Entry 1M19 (X-ray diffraction, 2.30 A resolution); this record covers chains I and B of the 10 polymer chains in the assembly.

== Chain I ==
Molecule: Palindromic 146 Base Pair DNA Fragment
Sequence (146 nucleotides; numbered 1 to 146; the number before each row is that of its first residue):
     1 ATCAATATCCACCTGCAGATTCTACCAAAAGTGTATTTGGAAACTGCTCC
    51 ATCAAAAGGCATGTTCAGCGGAATTCCGCTGAACATGCCTTTTGATGGAG
   101 CAGTTTCCAAATACACTTTTGGTAGAATCTGCAGGTGGATATTGAT
Small-molecule neighbours:
  - gamma-amino-butanoic acid / beta-alanine / 3-amino-(dimethylpropylamine) / IMT / 4-amino-(1-methylpyrrole)-2-carboxylic acid, molecule 1: DG31, DT32, DG33, DT34, DA35, DT36
  - gamma-amino-butanoic acid / beta-alanine / 3-amino-(dimethylpropylamine) / IMT / 4-amino-(1-methylpyrrole)-2-carboxylic acid, molecule 2: DG40, DA41, DA42, DA43, DC44, DT45, DG46, DC47, DT48
  - gamma-amino-butanoic acid / beta-alanine / 3-amino-(dimethylpropylamine) / IMT / 4-amino-(1-methylpyrrole)-2-carboxylic acid, molecule 3: DC69, DG70, DG71, DA72, DA73, DT74, DT75, DC76
  - gamma-amino-butanoic acid / beta-alanine / 3-amino-(dimethylpropylamine) / IMT / 4-amino-(1-methylpyrrole)-2-carboxylic acid, molecule 4: DC101, DA102, DG103, DT104, DT105, DT106, DC107, DC108
  - gamma-amino-butanoic acid / beta-alanine / 3-amino-(dimethylpropylamine) / IMT / 4-amino-(1-methylpyrrole)-2-carboxylic acid, molecule 5: DA111, DT112, DA113, DC114, DA115, DC116, DT117, DT118, DT119

== Chain B ==
Name: Histone H4
Organism: Xenopus laevis
Reference sequence: A0A8J1LTD2 (A0A8J1LTD2_XENLA); residues 1-102 here correspond to UniProt positions 15-116 (UniProt number = residue number + 14)
Amino-acid sequence (102 residues; each row starts with the number of its first residue):
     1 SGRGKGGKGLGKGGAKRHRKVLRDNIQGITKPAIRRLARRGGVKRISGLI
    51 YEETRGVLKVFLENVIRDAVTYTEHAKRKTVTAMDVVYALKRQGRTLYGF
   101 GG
Disordered / not traced: 1-23

== Chain I / chain B interface ==
Residue-residue contacts (6; chain I residue first):
  DC60(I) with Thr-30(B), phosphate contact; Pro-32(B), phosphate contact; Arg-36(B), salt bridge to the phosphate
  DA61(I) with Thr-30(B), phosphate contact; Pro-32(B), phosphate contact
  DC69(I) with Arg-45(B), hydrogen bond to the sugar
Interface residues without a listed pair, chain I (5 interface residues in all): DC49, DG59
Interface residues without a listed pair, chain B (6 interface residues in all): Lys-31, Thr-80

== Overview ==
5 residues of chain I face 6 of chain B across their interface; the contacts include 1 hydrogen bond and 1
salt bridge. Among the polar pairs are DC69(I)/Arg-45(B) and DC60(I)/Arg-36(B).
Chain I is Palindromic 146 Base Pair DNA Fragment and chain B is Histone H4 (Xenopus laevis); the structure,
Ligand binding alters the structure and dynamics of nucleosomal DNA, was determined by X-ray diffraction (same
publication as 1M18 and 1M1A).
